Entry 7ABF (electron microscopy, 3.90 A resolution); this record covers chains q and K of the 15 polymer chains in the assembly.

Chain q:
Molecule: Ubiquitin-like protein 5
Source organism: Homo sapiens
Reference sequence: Q9BZL1 (UBL5_HUMAN); residue numbers follow UniProt; this construct covers 1-73
Chain sequence (73 residues; numbered 1 to 73; the number before each row is that of its first residue):
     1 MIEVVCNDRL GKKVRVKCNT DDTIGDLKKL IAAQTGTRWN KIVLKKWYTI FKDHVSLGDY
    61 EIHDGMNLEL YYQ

Chain K:
Molecule: Microfibrillar-associated protein 1
Source organism: Homo sapiens
Reference sequence: P55081 (MFAP1_HUMAN); numbering as in UniProt (aligned over 1-439)
Chain sequence (439 residues; row label = number of the first residue in the row):
     1 MSVPSALMKQ PPIQSTAGAV PVRNEKGEIS MEKVKVKRYV SGKRPDYAPM ESSDEEDEEF
    61 QFIKKAKEQE AEPEEQEEDS SSDPRLRRLQ NRISEDVEER LARHRKIVEP EVVGESDSEV
   121 EGDAWRMERE DSSEEEEEEI DDEEIERRRG MMRQRAQERK NEEMEVMEVE DEGRSGEESE
   181 SESEYEEYTD SEDEMEPRLK PVFIRKKDRV TVQEREAEAL KQKELEQEAK RMAEERRKYT
   241 LKIVEEETKK ELEENKRSLA ALDALNTDDE NDEEEYEAWK VRELKRIKRD REDREALEKE
   301 KAEIERMRNL TEEERRAELR ANGKVITNKA VKGKYKFLQK YYHRGAFFMD EDEEVYKRDF
   361 SAPTLEDHFN KTILPKVMQV KNFGRSGRTK YTHLVDQDTT SFDSAWGQES AQNTKFFKQK
   421 AAGVRDVFER PSAKKRKTT
Unresolved in the structure: 1-270, 394-439
Ligand contacts: inositol hexakisphosphate (IHP): K332, Y341, H343, R344

Interface between chain q and chain K:
Residue-residue contacts (28):
  M1(q) - R358(K)
  M1(q) - F360(K)  hydrophobic
  M1(q) - P363(K)
  M1(q) - T364(K)
  E3(q) - T364(K)
  R15(q) - Y342(K)
  V16(q) - Y342(K)
  K17(q) - Y342(K)  hydrogen bond (backbone-side chain)
  K17(q) - A362(K)  hydrogen bond (side chain-backbone)
  N19(q) - R358(K)
  D26(q) - V355(K)
  D26(q) - R358(K)  salt bridge
  K29(q) - Y356(K)
  A32(q) - F347(K)
  A32(q) - F348(K)
  A33(q) - G345(K)
  A33(q) - A346(K)
  A33(q) - F347(K)
  A33(q) - Y356(K)
  Q34(q) - H343(K)  hydrogen bond (side chain-backbone)
  Q34(q) - R344(K)
  Q34(q) - G345(K)
  Q34(q) - F347(K)
  T35(q) - F347(K)
  G36(q) - F347(K)
  T37(q) - F348(K)
  D64(q) - T364(K)
  D64(q) - L365(K)
Interface residues without a listed pair, chain q (16 interface residues in all): L30
Interface residues without a listed pair, chain K (17 interface residues in all): K340, Y341

In short:
Chain q and chain K form an interface of 16 and 17 residues respectively, with 3 hydrogen bonds and 1 salt
bridge. Polar pairs include D26(q)-R358(K), K17(q)-Y342(K) and K17(q)-A362(K). Bound to chain K: inositol
hexakisphosphate.
Chain q is Ubiquitin-like protein 5 and chain K is Microfibrillar-associated protein 1, both from Homo
sapiens; the structure, Human pre-Bact-1 spliceosome core structure, was determined by electron microscopy
(same publication as 7AAV and 7ABH).
